7CW4 - chains A and B; structure by X-ray diffraction, 1.56 A resolution.

Chain A (and B):
Name: Acetyl-CoA acetyltransferase
Organism: Bacillus cereus ATCC 14579
Notes: EC 2.3.1.9; chain B of this document is another copy of the same molecule, construct and numbering; everything in this record applies to it too
UniProt: Q814S6 (Q814S6_BACCR); numbering as in UniProt (aligned over 1-393)
Amino-acid sequence (401 residues; each row starts with the number of its first residue):
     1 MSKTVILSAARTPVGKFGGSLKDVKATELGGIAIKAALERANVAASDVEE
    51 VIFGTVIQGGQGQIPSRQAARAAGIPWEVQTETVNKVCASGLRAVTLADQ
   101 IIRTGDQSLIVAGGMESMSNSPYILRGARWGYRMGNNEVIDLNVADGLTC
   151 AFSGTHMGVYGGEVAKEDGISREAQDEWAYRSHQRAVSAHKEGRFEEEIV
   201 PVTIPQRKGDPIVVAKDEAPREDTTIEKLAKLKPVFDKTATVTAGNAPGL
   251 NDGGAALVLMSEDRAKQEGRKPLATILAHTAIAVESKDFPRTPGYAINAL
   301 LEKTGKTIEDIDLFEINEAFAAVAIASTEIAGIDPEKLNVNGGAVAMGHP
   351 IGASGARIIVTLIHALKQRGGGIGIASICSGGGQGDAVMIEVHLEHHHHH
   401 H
Not modelled in the structure: 1, 394-401
Differences from the reference sequence: expression tag (394-401)

Chain A / chain B interface:
Residue-residue contacts (140; chain A residue first):
  Phe17(A) with Arg129(B); Trp130(B), hydrophobic
  Gly18(A) with Trp130(B)
  Lys22(A) with Trp130(B)
  Glu50(A) with Arg93(B), salt bridge
  Gln58(A) with Gln58(B), hydrogen bond; Asn85(B), hydrogen bond; Asp146(B)
  Gly59(A) with Asp146(B)
  Gly60(A) with Ile124(B); Arg126(B), hydrogen bond (backbone-side chain); Leu142(B); Asp146(B), hydrogen bond (backbone-side chain)
  Gln61(A) with Asp146(B), hydrogen bond (backbone-side chain)
  Gly62(A) with Ala145(B); Asp146(B), hydrogen bond (backbone-side chain)
  Gln63(A) with Val87(B); Asp146(B); Gly147(B), hydrogen bond (side chain-backbone); Thr149(B); Cys150(B); Ala151(B); Met157(B); Gly381(B); Gly382(B), hydrogen bond (side chain-backbone)
  Ile64(A) with Asn85(B); Lys86(B); Val87(B), hydrophobic; Gln384(B)
  Arg67(A) with Ala283(B); Val284(B), hydrogen bond (side chain-backbone); Gly382(B), hydrogen bond (side chain-backbone); Gly383(B)
  Gln68(A) with Ala151(B); Phe152(B)
  Arg71(A) with Phe152(B)
  Trp77(A) with Phe152(B), hydrophobic; Ala283(B); Val284(B); Glu285(B); Ser286(B)
  Glu78(A) with Ala283(B)
  Val79(A) with Ala283(B)
  Gln80(A) with Ala281(B); Gln384(B)
  Thr81(A) with Lys86(B); Gln384(B), hydrogen bond (backbone-side chain)
  Glu82(A) with Asn85(B); Arg93(B), salt bridge
  Thr83(A) with Val84(B); Asn85(B), hydrogen bond (backbone-backbone)
  Val84(A) with Thr83(B)
  Asn85(A) with Gln58(B), hydrogen bond; Ile64(B); Glu82(B); Thr83(B), hydrogen bond (backbone-backbone)
  Lys86(A) with Ile64(B); Thr81(B)
  Val87(A) with Gln63(B); Ile64(B), hydrophobic
  Arg93(A) with Glu50(B), salt bridge; Glu82(B), salt bridge; Ile101(B)
  Leu97(A) with Ile101(B), hydrophobic
  Gln100(A) with Ile101(B); Thr104(B); Asp106(B), hydrogen bond
  Ile101(A) with Arg93(B); Leu97(B), hydrophobic; Gln100(B)
  Arg103(A) with Thr104(B); Asp106(B), salt bridge
  Thr104(A) with Gln100(B); Arg103(B); Thr104(B)
  Asp106(A) with Gln100(B), hydrogen bond; Arg103(B), salt bridge; His279(B)
  Ser119(A) with Arg129(B); Trp130(B), hydrogen bond (backbone-side chain)
  Ser121(A) with Arg129(B), hydrogen bond (backbone-side chain)
  Pro122(A) with Leu125(B); Arg129(B), hydrogen bond (backbone-side chain)
  Tyr123(A) with Ile124(B); Leu125(B), hydrogen bond (backbone-backbone); Arg129(B)
  Ile124(A) with Gly60(B); Tyr123(B); Ile124(B), hydrophobic
  Leu125(A) with Pro122(B); Tyr123(B), hydrogen bond (backbone-backbone)
  Arg126(A) with Gly60(B), hydrogen bond (side chain-backbone)
  Arg129(A) with Phe17(B); Ser119(B); Ser121(B), hydrogen bond (side chain-backbone); Pro122(B), hydrogen bond (side chain-backbone); Tyr123(B); Asp141(B), salt bridge; Asn143(B)
  Trp130(A) with Phe17(B), hydrophobic; Gly18(B); Lys22(B); Ser119(B), hydrogen bond (side chain-backbone)
  Asp141(A) with Arg129(B), salt bridge
  Leu142(A) with Gly60(B)
  Asn143(A) with Arg129(B)
  Ala145(A) with Gly62(B)
  Asp146(A) with Gln58(B); Gly59(B); Gly60(B), hydrogen bond (side chain-backbone); Gln61(B), hydrogen bond (side chain-backbone); Gly62(B), hydrogen bond (side chain-backbone); Gln63(B)
  Gly147(A) with Gln63(B), hydrogen bond (backbone-side chain)
  Thr149(A) with Gln63(B)
  Cys150(A) with Gln63(B)
  Ala151(A) with Gln63(B); Gln68(B)
  Phe152(A) with Arg67(B); Gln68(B); Arg71(B); Trp77(B), hydrophobic
  Met157(A) with Gln63(B), hydrogen bond
  His279(A) with Asp106(B)
  Ala281(A) with Gln80(B)
  Ala283(A) with Arg67(B); Trp77(B); Glu78(B); Val79(B)
  Val284(A) with Arg67(B), hydrogen bond (backbone-side chain); Trp77(B)
  Glu285(A) with Trp77(B)
  Ser286(A) with Trp77(B)
  Gly381(A) with Gln63(B)
  Gly382(A) with Gln63(B), hydrogen bond (backbone-side chain); Arg67(B), hydrogen bond (backbone-side chain)
  Gly383(A) with Arg67(B)
  Gln384(A) with Ile64(B); Gln80(B); Thr81(B), hydrogen bond (side chain-backbone)
Interface residues without a listed pair, chain A (67 interface residues in all): Pro65, Met118, Ala128, Val139, Leu148
Interface residues without a listed pair, chain B (67 interface residues in all): Pro65, Met118, Ala128, Val139, Leu148

Overview:
Chain A and chain B each contribute 67 residues to their interface, with 34 hydrogen bonds and 8 salt bridges.
Polar contacts include Glu50(A)-Arg93(B), Glu82(A)-Arg93(B) and Arg103(A)-Asp106(B).
Both chains are Acetyl-CoA acetyltransferase (Bacillus cereus ATCC 14579). Entry 7CW4 (Acetyl-CoA
acetyltransferase from Bacillus cereus ATCC 14579) was determined by X-ray diffraction (same publication as
7CW5).
